PDB entry 2NQB | X-ray diffraction, 2.30 A resolution | chains A and G of the 10 polymer chains in the assembly

# Chain A
Name: Histone H3
Source organism: Drosophila melanogaster
Reference sequence: P02299 (H3_DROME); residues 401-535 here correspond to UniProt positions 1-135 (UniProt number = residue number - 400)
Sequence (135 residues; numbered 401 to 535; the number before each row is that of its first residue):
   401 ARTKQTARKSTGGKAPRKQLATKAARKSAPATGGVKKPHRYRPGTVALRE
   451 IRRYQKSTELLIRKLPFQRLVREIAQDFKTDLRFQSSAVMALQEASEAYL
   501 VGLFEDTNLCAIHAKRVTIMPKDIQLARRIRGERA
Unresolved in the structure: 401-437

# Chain G
Name: Histone H2A
Source organism: Drosophila melanogaster
Reference sequence: P84051 (H2A_DROME); residues 1002-1124 here correspond to UniProt positions 1-123 (UniProt number = residue number - 1001)
Sequence (123 residues; row label = number of the first residue in the row):
  1002 SGRGKGGKVKGKAKSRSNRAGLQFPVGRIHRLLRKGNYAERVGAGAPVYL
  1052 AAVMEYLAAEVLELAGNAARDNKKTRIIPRHLQLAIRNDEELNKLLSGVT
  1102 IAQGGVLPNIQAVLLPKKTEKKA
Unresolved in the structure: 1002-1013, 1119-1124

# Interface between chain A and chain G
Residue-residue contacts - 25 pairs, chain A then chain G:
  Leu-448(A) with Leu-1115(G); Pro-1117(G)
  Ile-451(A) with Ile-1111(G), hydrophobic
  Arg-452(A) with Leu-1116(G)
  Gln-455(A) with Arg-1081(G); Val-1107(G); Leu-1108(G); Pro-1109(G); Asn-1110(G), hydrogen bond (side chain-backbone); Ile-1111(G)
  Lys-456(A) with Arg-1081(G), hydrogen bond (backbone-side chain)
  Thr-458(A) with Arg-1081(G); Gln-1104(G), hydrogen bond (backbone-side chain); Gly-1105(G); Gly-1106(G)
  Glu-459(A) with Gln-1104(G)
  Glu-494(A) with Ala-1103(G); Gln-1104(G), hydrogen bond (side chain-backbone)
  Ala-498(A) with Thr-1101(G)
  Val-501(A) with Val-1107(G), hydrophobic
  Asn-508(A) with Gln-1112(G); Leu-1115(G)
  Ile-512(A) with Gln-1112(G); Val-1114(G), hydrophobic
  Val-517(A) with Leu-1115(G), hydrophobic
Interface residues without a listed pair, chain A (17 interface residues in all): Ser-457, Leu-460, Glu-505, Leu-509

# In short
The interface between chain A and chain G involves 17 residues on one side and 16 on the other; the contacts
include 4 hydrogen bonds. Among the polar pairs are Gln-455(A)/Asn-1110(G), Lys-456(A)/Arg-1081(G) and
Thr-458(A)/Gln-1104(G).
Chain A is Histone H3 and chain G is Histone H2A, both from Drosophila melanogaster; the structure, Drosophila
Nucleosome Structure, was determined by X-ray diffraction.
